8H2J - chain A; structure by X-ray diffraction, 2.40 A resolution.

# Chain A
Molecule: p26
From: Pseudomonas phage PaP2
UniProt: Q6PVL0 (Q6PVL0_9CAUD); residue numbers follow UniProt; this construct covers 1-93
Amino-acid sequence (93 residues; row label = number of the first residue in the row):
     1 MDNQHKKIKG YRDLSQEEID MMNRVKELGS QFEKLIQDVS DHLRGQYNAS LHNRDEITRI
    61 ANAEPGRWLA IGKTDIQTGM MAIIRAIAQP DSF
Not modelled in the structure: 1
Small-molecule neighbours: c-GMP-AMP (4BW; 2-amino-9-[(2R,3R,3aS,5R,7aR,9R,10R,10aS,12R,14aR)-9-(6-amino-9H-purin-9-yl)-3,5,10,12-tetrahydroxy-5,12-dioxidooctahydro-2H,7H-difuro[3,2-d:3',2'-j][1,3,7,9,2,8]tetraoxadiphosphacyclododecin-2-yl]-1,9-dihydro-6H-purin-6-one): Q4, H5, G10, Y11, R12, L14, M22, K26, M81, I84, R85, A88, Q89, P90
From the paper describing this entry:
  - binding site for c-GMP-AMP: Y11, L14, M22, K26, M81, I84, P90
  - conformationally variable residues (side-chain flip): Y11
  - mutagenesis - Y11A, K26A: abolished binding to c-GMP-AMP
  - mutagenesis - K26A: abolished binding to 3',3'-cGAMP in vivo

# Summary
Bound to chain A: c-GMP-AMP. From the paper: a binding site for c-GMP-AMP at Y11, L14 and M22 among others;
Y11A and K26A abolish binding to c-GMP-AMP.
Chain A is p26 (Pseudomonas phage PaP2); the structure, Structure of Acb2 complexed with 3',3'-cGAMP, was
determined by X-ray diffraction together with 8H2X and 8H39 from the same study.
